Entry 9KNF (X-ray diffraction, 1.62 A resolution); this record covers chains A and C.

[Chain A]
Name: Estrogen-related receptor gamma
Organism: Homo sapiens
Reference sequence: P62508 (ERR3_HUMAN); residue numbers follow UniProt; this construct covers 229-458
Amino-acid sequence (251 residues; each row starts with the number of its first residue):
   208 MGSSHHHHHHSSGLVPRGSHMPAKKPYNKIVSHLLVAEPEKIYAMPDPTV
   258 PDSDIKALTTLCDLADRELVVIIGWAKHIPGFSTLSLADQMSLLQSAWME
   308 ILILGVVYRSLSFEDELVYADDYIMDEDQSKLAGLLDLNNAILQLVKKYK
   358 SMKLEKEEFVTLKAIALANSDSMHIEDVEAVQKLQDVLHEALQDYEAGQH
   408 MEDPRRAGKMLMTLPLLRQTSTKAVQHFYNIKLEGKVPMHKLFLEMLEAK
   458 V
Disordered / not traced: 208-232, 458
Sequence notes: initiating methionine (208); expression tag (209-228)
Ligand contacts: 5-chloranyl-2H-indazole (A1EGB): Leu-268, Leu-271, Ala-272, Glu-275, Met-306, Leu-309, Ile-310, Val-313, Arg-316, Tyr-326, Phe-435

[Chain C]
Name: Nuclear receptor-interacting protein 1
Organism: Homo sapiens
Reference sequence: P48552 (NRIP1_HUMAN); numbering as in UniProt (aligned over 376-390)
Amino-acid sequence (15 residues; row label = number of the first residue in the row):
   376 NNSLLLHLLKSQTIP
Disordered / not traced: 388-390
Curated features (UniProtKB/Swiss-Prot):
  - motif: Leu-380 to Leu-384 (LXXLL motif 5)
  - modified residue: Ser-378 (Phosphoserine)

[Interface between chain A and chain C]
Pairs across the interface (21; chain A residue first):
  Ile-280(A) / Leu-380(C)  hydrophobic
  Ile-280(A) / Leu-383(C)  hydrophobic
  Ile-280(A) / Leu-384(C)  hydrophobic
  Lys-284(A) / Leu-383(C)  hydrogen bond (side chain-backbone)
  Lys-284(A) / Leu-384(C)  hydrogen bond (side chain-backbone)
  Lys-284(A) / Ser-386(C)  hydrogen bond (side chain-backbone)
  Leu-294(A) / Leu-384(C)  hydrophobic
  Leu-294(A) / Lys-385(C)
  Gln-297(A) / Leu-384(C)
  Met-298(A) / Ser-378(C)
  Met-298(A) / Leu-380(C)  hydrophobic
  Met-298(A) / Leu-381(C)  hydrophobic
  Met-298(A) / Leu-384(C)  hydrophobic
  Gln-302(A) / Leu-380(C)
  Lys-448(A) / Leu-379(C)
  Leu-449(A) / Leu-379(C)
  Leu-449(A) / Leu-383(C)  hydrophobic
  Glu-452(A) / Ser-378(C)  hydrogen bond
  Glu-452(A) / Leu-379(C)  hydrogen bond (side chain-backbone)
  Glu-452(A) / Leu-380(C)  hydrogen bond (side chain-backbone)
  Met-453(A) / Leu-380(C)  hydrophobic
Also at the interface, not in a pair above, chain A (13 interface residues in all): Val-277, Phe-289, Leu-301
Also at the interface, not in a pair above, chain C (9 interface residues in all): Gln-387

[Summary]
13 residues of chain A and 9 residues of chain C are in contact, with 6 hydrogen bonds. Among the polar pairs
are Lys-284(A)/Leu-383(C), Lys-284(A)/Leu-384(C) and Lys-284(A)/Ser-386(C). Ligands of chain A:
5-chloranyl-2H-indazole.
Here chain A is Estrogen-related receptor gamma and chain C is Nuclear receptor-interacting protein 1, both
from Homo sapiens. Entry 9KNF (Crystal structure of human ERRg LBD in complex with 4028691) was determined by
X-ray diffraction, deposited together with 9KNC, 9KND, 9KNE and 9KNG.
